6OQD - chain A; structure by X-ray diffraction, 1.48 A resolution.

# Chain A
Protein: Induced myeloid leukemia cell differentiation protein Mcl-1
Organism: Homo sapiens
UniProt: Q07820 (MCL1_HUMAN); residues 171-327 here = UniProt positions 171-327
Sequence (157 residues; row label = number of the first residue in the row):
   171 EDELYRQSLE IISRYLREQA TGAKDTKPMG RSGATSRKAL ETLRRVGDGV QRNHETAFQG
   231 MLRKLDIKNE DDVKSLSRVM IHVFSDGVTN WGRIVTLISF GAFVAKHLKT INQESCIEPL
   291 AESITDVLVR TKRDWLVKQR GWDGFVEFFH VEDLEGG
Disordered / not traced: 327
Swiss-Prot annotation at these positions:
  - motif: A209 to N223 (BH3), H252 to A272 (BH1), D304 to F319 (BH2)
  - cross-link (Glycyl lysine isopeptide (Lys-Gly)): K194 (interchain with G-Cter in ubiquitin), K197 (interchain with G-Cter in ubiquitin)
Small-molecule neighbours: N0M ((4S,7aR,9aR,10S,15R)-6'-chloro-10-hydroxy-15-methyl-3',4',7a,8,9,9a,10,11,12,13,14,15-dodecahydro-2'H,3H,5H-spiro[1,19-(ethanediylidene)-16lambda~6~-cyclobuta[i][1,4]oxazepino[3,4-f][1,2,7]thiadiazacyclohexadecine-4,1'-naphthalene]-16,16,18(7H,17H)-trione): H224, A227, F228, M231, L235, L246, V249, M250, V253, F254, G262, R263, T266, L267, F270, G271, V274, L290, I294

# In short
Ligands of chain A: compound N0M.
Chain A is Induced myeloid leukemia cell differentiation protein Mcl-1 (Homo sapiens); the structure, Crystal
structure of Mcl1 with inhibitor 8, was determined by X-ray diffraction together with 6O6F, 6O6G, 6OQB, 6OQC
and 6OQN from the same study.
